PDB entry 8CEN | electron microscopy, 3.00 A resolution | chains M and T of the 46 polymer chains in the assembly

Chain M:
Molecule: Transcription initiation factor IIB
Source organism: Saccharomyces cerevisiae
Reference sequence: P29055 (TF2B_YEAST); residues 1-345 here = UniProt positions 1-345
Sequence (352 residues; row label = number of the first residue in the row):
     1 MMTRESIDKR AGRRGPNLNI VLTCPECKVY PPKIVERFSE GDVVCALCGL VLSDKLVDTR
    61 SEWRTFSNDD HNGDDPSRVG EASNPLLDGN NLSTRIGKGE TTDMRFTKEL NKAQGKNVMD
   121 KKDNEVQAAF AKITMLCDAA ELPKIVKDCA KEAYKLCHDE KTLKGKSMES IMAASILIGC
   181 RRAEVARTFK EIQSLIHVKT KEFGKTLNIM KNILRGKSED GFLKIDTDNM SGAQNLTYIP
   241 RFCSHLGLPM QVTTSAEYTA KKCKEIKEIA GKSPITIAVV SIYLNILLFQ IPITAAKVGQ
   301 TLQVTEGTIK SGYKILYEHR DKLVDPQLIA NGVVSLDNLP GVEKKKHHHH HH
Unresolved in the structure: 1-13, 59-77, 343-352
Differences from the reference sequence: expression tag (346-352)
Swiss-Prot annotation at these positions:
  - zinc finger: Ile20 to Ser53 (TFIIB-type)
  - binding site (Zn(2+)): Cys24, Cys27, Cys45, Cys48

Chain T:
Molecule: Template DNA
Sequence (209 nucleotides; row label = number of the first residue in the row; numbers below 1 keep their minus sign (DA-135 is residue -135)):
  -135 ATCGATGTAT ATATCTGACA CGTGCCTGGA GACTAGGGAG TAATCCCCTT GGCGGTTAAA
   -75 ACGCGGGGGA CAGCGCGTAC GTGCGTTTAA GCGGTGCTAG AGCTGTCTAC GACCAACACA
   -15 GCGCAGAAGA GCTATGATAT TTTTATGTAT GTACAACACA CATCGGAGGT GAATCGAACG
    45 TTCCATAGCT ATTATATACA CAGCGTGCT
Unresolved in the structure: -135 to 0

Interface between chain M and chain T:
Residue-residue contacts - 11 pairs, chain M then chain T:
  Lys112(M) with DA42(T), salt bridge to the phosphate
  Lys166(M) with DC53(T), salt bridge to the phosphate
  Gly271(M) with DC63(T), sugar contact
  Lys272(M) with DC63(T), phosphate contact; DA64(T), salt bridge to the phosphate
  Ser273(M) with DA64(T), hydrogen bond to the phosphate
  Thr276(M) with DA64(T), hydrogen bond to the phosphate
  Gln303(M) with DC65(T), phosphate contact
  Val304(M) with DC65(T), phosphate contact
  Thr305(M) with DC65(T), hydrogen bond to the phosphate
  Thr308(M) with DC65(T), hydrogen bond to the phosphate
Also at the interface, not in a pair above, chain M (13 interface residues in all): Gly165, Lys190, Glu268
Also at the interface, not in a pair above, chain T (7 interface residues in all): DG52, DA66

In short:
Chain M and chain T form an interface of 13 and 7 residues respectively; the contacts include 4 hydrogen bonds
and 3 salt bridges. Among the polar pairs are Ser273(M)-DA64(T), Thr276(M)-DA64(T) and Thr305(M)-DC65(T). From
UniProt: 4 Zn2+-binding residues on chain M.
Here chain M is Transcription initiation factor IIB (Saccharomyces cerevisiae) and chain T is Template DNA.
Entry 8CEN (Yeast RNA polymerase II transcription pre-initiation complex with core Mediator) was determined by
electron microscopy, deposited together with 8CEO.
